Entry 9D4A (electron microscopy, 2.61 A resolution); this record covers chains F and N of the 12 polymer chains in the assembly.

Chain F (and N):
Name: Fatty acid synthase subunit alpha
Source organism: Saccharomyces cerevisiae
Notes: EC 2.3.1.86, 1.1.1.100, 2.3.1.41; chain N of this document is another copy of the same molecule, construct and numbering; everything in this record applies to it too
UniProt: P19097 (FAS2_YEAST); residues 1-1887 here = UniProt positions 1-1887
Amino-acid sequence (1887 residues; row label = number of the first residue in the row):
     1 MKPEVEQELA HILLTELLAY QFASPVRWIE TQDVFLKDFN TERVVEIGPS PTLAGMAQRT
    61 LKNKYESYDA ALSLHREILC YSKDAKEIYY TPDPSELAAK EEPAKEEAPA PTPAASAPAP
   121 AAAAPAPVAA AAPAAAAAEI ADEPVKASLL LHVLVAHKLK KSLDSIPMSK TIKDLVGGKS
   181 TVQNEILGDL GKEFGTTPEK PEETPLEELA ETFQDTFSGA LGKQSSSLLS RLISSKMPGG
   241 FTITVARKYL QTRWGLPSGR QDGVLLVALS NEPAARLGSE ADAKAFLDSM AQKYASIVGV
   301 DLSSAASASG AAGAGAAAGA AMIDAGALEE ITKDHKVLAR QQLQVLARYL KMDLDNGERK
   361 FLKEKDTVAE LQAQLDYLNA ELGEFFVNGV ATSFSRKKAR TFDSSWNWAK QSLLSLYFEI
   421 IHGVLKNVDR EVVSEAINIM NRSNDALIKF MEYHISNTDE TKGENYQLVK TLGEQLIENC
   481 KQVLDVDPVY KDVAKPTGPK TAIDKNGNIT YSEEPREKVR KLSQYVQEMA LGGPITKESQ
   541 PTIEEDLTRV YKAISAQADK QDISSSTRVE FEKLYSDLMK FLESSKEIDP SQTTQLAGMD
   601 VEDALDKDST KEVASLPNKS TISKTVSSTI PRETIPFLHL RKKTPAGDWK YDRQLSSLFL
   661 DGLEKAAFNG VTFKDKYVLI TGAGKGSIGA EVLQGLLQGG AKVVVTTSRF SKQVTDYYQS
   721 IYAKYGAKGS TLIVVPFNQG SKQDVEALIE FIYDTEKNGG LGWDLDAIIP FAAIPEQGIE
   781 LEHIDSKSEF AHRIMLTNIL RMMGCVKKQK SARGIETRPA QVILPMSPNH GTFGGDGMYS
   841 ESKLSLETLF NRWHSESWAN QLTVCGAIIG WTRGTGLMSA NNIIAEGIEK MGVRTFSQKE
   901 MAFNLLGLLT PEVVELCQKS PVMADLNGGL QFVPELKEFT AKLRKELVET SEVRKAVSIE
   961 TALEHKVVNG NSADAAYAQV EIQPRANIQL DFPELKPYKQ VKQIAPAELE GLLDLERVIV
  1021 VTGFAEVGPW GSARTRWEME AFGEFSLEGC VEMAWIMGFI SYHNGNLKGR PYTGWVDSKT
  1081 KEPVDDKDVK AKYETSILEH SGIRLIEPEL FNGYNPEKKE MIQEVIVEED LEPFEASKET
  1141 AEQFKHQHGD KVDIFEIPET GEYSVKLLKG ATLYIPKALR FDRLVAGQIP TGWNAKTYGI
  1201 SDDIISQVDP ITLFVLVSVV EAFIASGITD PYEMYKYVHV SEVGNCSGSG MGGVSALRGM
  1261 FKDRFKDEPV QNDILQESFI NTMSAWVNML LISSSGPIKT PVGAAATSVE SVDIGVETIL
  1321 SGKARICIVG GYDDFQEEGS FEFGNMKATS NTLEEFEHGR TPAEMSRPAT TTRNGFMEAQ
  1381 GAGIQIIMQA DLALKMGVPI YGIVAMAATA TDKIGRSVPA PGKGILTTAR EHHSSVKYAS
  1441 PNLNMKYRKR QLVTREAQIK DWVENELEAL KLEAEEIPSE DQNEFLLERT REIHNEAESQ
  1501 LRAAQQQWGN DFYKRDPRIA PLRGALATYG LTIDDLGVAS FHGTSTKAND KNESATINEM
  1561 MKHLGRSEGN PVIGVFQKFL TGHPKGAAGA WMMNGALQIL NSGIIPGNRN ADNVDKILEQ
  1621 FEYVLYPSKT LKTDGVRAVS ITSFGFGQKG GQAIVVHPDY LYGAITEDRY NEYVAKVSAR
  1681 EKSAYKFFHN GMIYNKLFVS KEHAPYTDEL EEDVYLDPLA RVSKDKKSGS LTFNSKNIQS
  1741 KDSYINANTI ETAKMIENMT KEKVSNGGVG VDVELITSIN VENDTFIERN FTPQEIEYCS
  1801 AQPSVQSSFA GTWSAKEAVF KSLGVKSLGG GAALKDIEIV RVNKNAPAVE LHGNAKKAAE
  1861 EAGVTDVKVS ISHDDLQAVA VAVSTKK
Unresolved in the structure: 95-328, 540-622, 875-879, 972-978, 1745-1887
Construct notes: variant Ala-1305 (Cys in P19097)
Swiss-Prot annotation at these positions:
  - active site (For beta-ketoacyl synthase activity): His-1542, His-1583
  - binding site (acetyl-CoA): Asp-1772 to Glu-1774, Tyr-1798, Ser-1808, Glu-1817 to Ser-1827, Arg-1841 to Lys-1844, Ile-1871 to His-1873
  - binding site (Mg(2+)): Asp-1772, Val-1773, Glu-1774, Ser-1872, His-1873
  - modified residue: Ser-50 (Phosphoserine), Ser-180 (O-(pantetheine 4'-phosphoryl)serine), Ser-523 (Phosphoserine), Ser-958 (Phosphoserine), Ser-1440 (Phosphoserine)
  - cross-link: Lys-37 (Glycyl lysine isopeptide (Lys-Gly) (interchain with G-Cter in ubiquitin))
  - mutagenesis: Gly-1250 (G1250S: Cerulenin-resistance), Val-1769 (V1769D: Does not affect oligomerization; when associated with S-1771 and L-1773 or S-1771; L-1773; S-1879 and E-1881), Gly-1770 (G1770D: Loss of transferase activity), Val-1771 (V1771S: Does not affect oligomerization but lacks transferase activity; when associated with D-1769 and L-1773 or D-1769; L-1773; S-1879 and E-1881), Asp-1772 (D1772S: Loss of transferase activity; when associated with S-1774), Val-1773 (V1773L: Does not affect oligomerization but lacks transferase activity; when associated with D-1769 and S-1771 or D-1769; S-1771; S-1879 and E-1881), Glu-1774 (E1774S: Loss of transferase activity; when associated with S-1772), Arg-1841 (R1841A: Loss off transferase activity), Val-1879 (V1879S: Does not affect oligomerization but lacks transferase activity; when associated with D-1769; S-1771; L-1773 and E-1881), Val-1881 (V1881E: Does not affect oligomerization but lacks transferase activity; when associated with D-1769; S-1771; L-1773 and S-1879)
Residues lining bound ligands: octanoyl-CoA (SXO; S-[2-({N-[(2S)-2-hydroxy-3,3-dimethyl-4-(phosphonooxy)butanoyl]-beta-alanyl}amino)ethyl] octanethioate): Leu-413, Leu-416, Tyr-417, Ile-420, Arg-430, Val-432, Val-433, Ala-436, Ile-437, Met-440, Ile-455, Val-469, Leu-472, Gly-473, Gln-475, Leu-476, Asn-479, Lys-491, Val-493, Arg-520, Lys-521

Chain F / chain N interface:
Residue-residue contacts - 12 pairs, chain F then chain N:
  Asp-334(F) with Tyr-349(N)
  Leu-338(F) with Val-345(N), hydrophobic; Tyr-349(N), hydrophobic
  Gln-341(F) with Val-345(N)
  Gln-342(F) with Leu-346(N)
  Val-345(F) with Leu-338(N), hydrophobic; Gln-341(N); Val-345(N), hydrophobic
  Leu-346(F) with Gln-342(N)
  Tyr-349(F) with Asp-334(N); His-335(N); Leu-338(N), hydrophobic
Other interface residues (no listed pair), chain F (8 interface residues in all): Arg-348
Other interface residues (no listed pair), chain N (9 interface residues in all): Arg-348

In short:
8 residues of chain F and 9 residues of chain N are in contact. Bound to chain F: octanoyl-CoA. Curated
annotation (UniProt) lists active-site residues His-1542(F) and His-1583(F), 23 acetyl-CoA-binding residues, 5
Mg2+-binding residues and 10 mutagenesis sites on chain F.
Both chains are Fatty acid synthase subunit alpha (Saccharomyces cerevisiae). Entry 9D4A (Atomic model of
Ketoacyl Reductase domain and 4 helical bundle of S. cerevisiae Fatty Acid Synthase ...) was determined by
electron microscopy together with 9D49, 9P4V, 9P4W, 9D47 and 9D48 from the same study.
